PDB entry 5A4I | X-ray diffraction, 1.23 A resolution | chains S and T of the 4 polymer chains in the assembly

[Chain S (and T)]
Molecule: Hydrogenase-1 small chain
Source organism: Escherichia coli STR. K-12 SUBSTR. MC4100
Notes: EC 1.12.99.6; chain T of this document is another copy of the same molecule, construct and numbering; everything in this record applies to it too
Reference sequence: P69739 (MBHS_ECOLI); residues 1-327 here correspond to UniProt positions 46-372 (UniProt number = residue number + 45)
Amino-acid sequence (335 residues; each row starts with the number of its first residue):
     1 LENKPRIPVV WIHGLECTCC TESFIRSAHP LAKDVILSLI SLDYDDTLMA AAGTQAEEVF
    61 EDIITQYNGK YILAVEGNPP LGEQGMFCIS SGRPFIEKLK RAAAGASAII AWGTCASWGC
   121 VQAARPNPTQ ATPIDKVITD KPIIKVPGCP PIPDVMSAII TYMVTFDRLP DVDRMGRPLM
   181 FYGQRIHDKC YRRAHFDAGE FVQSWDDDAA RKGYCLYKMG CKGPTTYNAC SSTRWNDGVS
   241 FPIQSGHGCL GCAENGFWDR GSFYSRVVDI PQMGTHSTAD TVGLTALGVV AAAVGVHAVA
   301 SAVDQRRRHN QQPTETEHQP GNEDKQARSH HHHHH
Not modelled in the structure: 1-3, 268-335
Construct notes: expression tag (328-335)
Metal / ion sites: fe4-s3 cluster Fe: Cys-17, Cys-19, Cys-20, Glu-76, Cys-115, Cys-120, Cys-149; 4Fe-4S cluster Fe: His-187, Cys-190, Cys-215, Cys-221; 3Fe-4S cluster Fe: Cys-230, Cys-249, Cys-252
Residues lining bound ligands:
  - 3Fe-4S cluster (F3S): Ile-186, Thr-226, Asn-228, Cys-230, Trp-235, Phe-241, Pro-242, Cys-249, Leu-250, Gly-251, Cys-252, Ala-253
  - fe4-s3 cluster (SF3): Glu-16, Cys-17, Thr-18, Cys-19, Cys-20, Thr-21, Glu-76, Gly-113, Thr-114, Cys-115, Cys-120, Gly-148, Cys-149, Pro-150
  - 4Fe-4S cluster (SF4): Ile-186, His-187, Cys-190, Arg-192, Arg-193, Phe-196, Cys-215, Leu-216, Tyr-217, Cys-221, Gly-223, Pro-224, Ile-243
Swiss-Prot annotation at these positions:
  - binding site ([4Fe-4S] cluster): Cys-17, Cys-20, Cys-115, Cys-149, His-187, Cys-190, Cys-215, Cys-221
  - binding site ([3Fe-4S] cluster): Cys-230, Cys-249, Cys-252

[Interface between chain S and chain T]
Residue-residue contacts - 33 pairs, chain S then chain T:
  Gln-184(S) / Lys-212(T)  hydrogen bond (side chain-backbone)
  His-187(S) / Ala-194(T)
  Asp-188(S) / Tyr-191(T)
  Asp-188(S) / Ala-194(T)
  Asp-188(S) / His-195(T)
  Lys-189(S) / Tyr-191(T)
  Lys-189(S) / His-195(T)  hydrogen bond
  Lys-189(S) / Lys-212(T)  hydrogen bond (side chain-backbone)
  Lys-189(S) / Gly-213(T)
  Cys-190(S) / Cys-190(T)
  Cys-190(S) / Tyr-191(T)
  Tyr-191(S) / Asp-188(T)
  Tyr-191(S) / Lys-189(T)
  Tyr-191(S) / Cys-190(T)
  Tyr-191(S) / Tyr-191(T)  hydrophobic
  Tyr-191(S) / Ser-232(T)
  Arg-193(S) / Ala-194(T)
  Ala-194(S) / His-187(T)
  Ala-194(S) / Asp-188(T)
  Ala-194(S) / Arg-193(T)
  His-195(S) / Asp-188(T)
  His-195(S) / Lys-189(T)  hydrogen bond
  Asp-197(S) / Arg-193(T)
  Asp-197(S) / Asp-197(T)
  Lys-212(S) / Gln-184(T)  hydrogen bond (backbone-side chain)
  Lys-212(S) / Lys-189(T)  hydrogen bond (backbone-side chain)
  Gly-213(S) / Lys-189(T)
  Ser-232(S) / Tyr-191(T)
  Ser-232(S) / Arg-234(T)
  Arg-234(S) / Ser-232(T)  hydrogen bond (side chain-backbone)
  Arg-234(S) / Arg-234(T)
  Arg-234(S) / Gln-244(T)
  Gly-238(S) / Arg-234(T)  hydrogen bond (backbone-side chain)
Also at the interface, not in a pair above, chain S (17 interface residues in all): Ser-231, Gln-244
Also at the interface, not in a pair above, chain T (16 interface residues in all): Ser-231

[Overview]
17 residues of chain S and 16 residues of chain T are in contact, with 8 hydrogen bonds. Polar pairs include
Gln-184(S)/Lys-212(T), Lys-189(S)/His-195(T) and Lys-189(S)/Lys-212(T). Ligands of chain S: 4Fe-4S cluster,
3Fe-4S cluster and fe4-s3 cluster.
Both chains are Hydrogenase-1 small chain (Escherichia coli STR. K-12 SUBSTR. MC4100). Entry 5A4I (The
mechanism of Hydrogen activation by NiFE-hydrogenases) was determined by X-ray diffraction, deposited together
with 5A4F, 5A4M, 5ADU and 4UE3.
